PDB entry 9M0R | electron microscopy, 2.47 A resolution | chains B and S of the 6 polymer chains in the assembly

# Chain B
Protein: Guanine nucleotide-binding protein G(I)/G(S)/G(T) subunit beta-1
Organism: Rattus norvegicus
Reference sequence: P54311 (GBB1_RAT); residues 2-340 here = UniProt positions 2-340
Amino-acid sequence (366 residues; row label = number of the first residue in the row; numbers below 1 keep their minus sign (Met-10 is residue -10)):
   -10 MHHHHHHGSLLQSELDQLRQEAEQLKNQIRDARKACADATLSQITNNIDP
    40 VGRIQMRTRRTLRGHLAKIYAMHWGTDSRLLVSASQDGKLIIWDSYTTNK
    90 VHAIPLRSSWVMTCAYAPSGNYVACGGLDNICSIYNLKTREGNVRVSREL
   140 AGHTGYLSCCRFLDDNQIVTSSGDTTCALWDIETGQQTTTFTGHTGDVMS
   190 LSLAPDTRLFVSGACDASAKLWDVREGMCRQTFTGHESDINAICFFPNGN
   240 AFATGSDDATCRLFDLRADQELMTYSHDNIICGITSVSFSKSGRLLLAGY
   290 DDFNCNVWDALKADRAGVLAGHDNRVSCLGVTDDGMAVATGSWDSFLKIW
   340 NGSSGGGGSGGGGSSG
Not modelled in the structure: -10 to 0, 344-355
Sequence notes: initiating methionine (-10); expression tag (-9 to 1, 341-355)
Curated features (UniProtKB/Swiss-Prot):
  - modified residue: Ser2 (N-acetylserine), His266 (Phosphohistidine)

# Chain S
Protein: scFv16
Organism: synthetic construct
Notes: antibody fragment or engineered binder
Amino-acid sequence (247 residues; row label = number of the first residue in the row; note: 14 numbers in that range are skipped by the numbering (no residue carries them; nothing is unmodelled there); a row labelled like 121A-121O holds insertion residues (121A, then the next letters in order)):
     2 VQLVESGGGLVQPGGSRKLSCSASGFAFSSFGMHWVRQAPEKGLEWVAYI
    52 SSGSGTIYYADTVKGRFTISRDDPKNTLFLQMTSLRSEDTAMYYCVRSIY
   102 YYGSSPFDFWGQGTTLTVSA
121A-121O GGGGSGGGGSGGGGS
   136 ADIVMTQATSSVPVTPGESVSISCRSSKSLLHSNGNTYLYWFLQRPGQSP
   186 QLLIYRMSNLASGVPDRFSGSGSGTAFTLTISRLEAEDVGVYYCMQHLEY
   236 PLTFGAGTKLEL
Not modelled in the structure: 121A-121O
Disulfide bonds: Cys22-Cys96

# How chain B and chain S interact
Pairs across the interface (11):
  Asp66(B) - Tyr103(S)
  Arg68(B) - Tyr103(S)
  Leu69(B) - Tyr103(S)  hydrophobic
  Val90(B) - Tyr102(S)  hydrophobic
  Arg129(B) - Val2(S)
  Arg129(B) - Arg98(S)  hydrogen bond (backbone-side chain)
  Glu130(B) - Gly26(S)
  Glu130(B) - Phe27(S)
  Glu130(B) - Ala28(S)  hydrogen bond (backbone-backbone)
  Glu130(B) - Phe32(S)
  Gly131(B) - Phe32(S)
Also at the interface, not in a pair above, chain B (10 interface residues in all): Asp83, His91, Asn132
Also at the interface, not in a pair above, chain S (9 interface residues in all): Ile100

# Overview
Chain B and chain S form an interface of 10 and 9 residues respectively, with 2 hydrogen bonds. Polar contacts
include Arg129(B)-Arg98(S) and Glu130(B)-Ala28(S).
Here chain B is Guanine nucleotide-binding protein G(I)/G(S)/G(T) subunit beta-1 (Rattus norvegicus) and chain
S is scFv16 (synthetic construct). Entry 9M0R (Structure of neuropeptide FF receptor 1 complex with NPVF) was
determined by electron microscopy (same publication as 9M2F and 9M54).
